4UNA - chains A and K of the 4 polymer chains in the assembly; structure by X-ray diffraction, 2.30 A resolution.

[Chain A]
Name: Homing endonuclease I-dmoi
From: Desulfurococcus mobilis
Notes: EC 3.1.-.-
UniProtKB: P21505 (DMO1_DESMO); numbering as in UniProt (aligned over 2-188)
Amino-acid sequence (199 residues; numbered 1 to 199; the number before each row is that of its first residue):
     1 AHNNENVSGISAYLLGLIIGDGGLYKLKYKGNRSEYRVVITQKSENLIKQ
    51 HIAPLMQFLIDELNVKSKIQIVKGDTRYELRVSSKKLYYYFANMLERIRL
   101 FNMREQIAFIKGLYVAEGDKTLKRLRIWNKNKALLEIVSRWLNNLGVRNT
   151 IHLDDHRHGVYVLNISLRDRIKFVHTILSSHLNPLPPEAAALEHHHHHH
Unresolved in the structure: 1-3, 188-199
Sequence notes: expression tag (1, 189-199)
UniProt features mapped onto this chain:
  - active site: Asp21, Glu117
Metal / ion sites: Mn2+ site 1: Gly20, Glu117 (shared with 1 residue of chain B; 1 residue of chain C); Mn2+ site 2: Asp21, Ala116 (shared with 1 residue of chain B; DC16(K) of chain K); Mn2+ site 3: Asp21, Glu117 (shared with 2 residues of chain B; 1 residue of chain C; DC16(K) of chain K)

[Chain K]
Molecule: 10-nt DNA strand
Sequence (10 nucleotides; each row starts with the number of its first residue):
    16 CCGGCAAGGC
Metal / ion sites: Mn2+ site 1: DC16 (shared with Asp21(A), Ala116(A) of chain A; 1 residue of chain B)

[Interface between chain A and chain K]
Pairs across the interface (14; chain A residue first):
  Asp21(A) with DC16(K), phosphate contact
  Ala116(A) with DC16(K), phosphate contact
  Glu117(A) with DC16(K), sugar contact
  Gly118(A) with DC16(K), sugar contact; DC17(K), phosphate contact
  Asp119(A) with DC17(K), phosphate contact
  Lys120(A) with DC16(K), salt bridge to the phosphate; DC17(K), hydrogen bond to the phosphate
  Thr121(A) with DG18(K), phosphate contact
  Arg124(A) with DG18(K), base contact; DG19(K), hydrogen bond to the base
  Arg126(A) with DG18(K), hydrogen bond to the base
  Trp128(A) with DC16(K), base contact; DC17(K), base contact
Also at the interface, not in a pair above, chain A (12 interface residues in all): Asp154, Arg157
Also at the interface, not in a pair above, chain K (5 interface residues in all): DC20

[In short]
The interface between chain A and chain K involves 12 residues on one side and 5 on the other; the contacts
include 3 hydrogen bonds and 1 salt bridge. Polar pairs include Arg124(A)-DG19(K), Arg126(A)-DG18(K) and
Lys120(A)-DC17(K).
Chain A is Homing endonuclease I-dmoi (Desulfurococcus mobilis) and chain K is a 10-nt DNA strand; the
structure, The crystal structure of I-dmoi in complex with its target DNA at 2 days incubation in ..., was
determined by X-ray diffraction together with 4D6N, 4D6O, 4UN7, 4UN8, 4UN9, 4UNB, 4UNC and 4UT0 from the same
study.
